PDB entry 6X10 | X-ray diffraction, 2.03 A resolution | chain A

# Chain A
Molecule: N-acetyltransferase Eis
Organism: Mycobacterium tuberculosis (strain ATCC 25618 / H37Rv)
Notes: EC 2.3.1.-
UniProt: P9WFK7 (EIS_MYCTU); residues 1-402 here = UniProt positions 1-402
Sequence (422 residues; each row starts with the number of its first residue; numbers below 1 keep their minus sign (Met-19 is residue -19)):
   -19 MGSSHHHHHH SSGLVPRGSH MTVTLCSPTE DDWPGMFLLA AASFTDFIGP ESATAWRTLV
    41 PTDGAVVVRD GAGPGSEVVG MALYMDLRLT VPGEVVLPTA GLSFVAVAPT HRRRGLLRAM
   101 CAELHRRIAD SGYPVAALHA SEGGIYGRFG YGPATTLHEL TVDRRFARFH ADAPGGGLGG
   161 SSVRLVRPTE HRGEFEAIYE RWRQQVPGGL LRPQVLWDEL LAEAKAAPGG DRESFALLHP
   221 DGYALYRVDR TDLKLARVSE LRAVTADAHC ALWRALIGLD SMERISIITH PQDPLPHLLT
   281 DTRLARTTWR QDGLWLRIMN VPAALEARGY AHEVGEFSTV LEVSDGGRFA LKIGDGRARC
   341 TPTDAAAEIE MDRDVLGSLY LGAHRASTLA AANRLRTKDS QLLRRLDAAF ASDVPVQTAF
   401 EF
Not modelled in the structure: -19 to 2, 51-55, 157-160
Differences from the reference sequence: expression tag (-19 to 0); engineered mutation Ala204 (Cys in P9WFK7)
Bound ions: Na+ site 1: Glu74, Gln185; Na+ site 2 near Glu199 (its only coordinating residue here); Na+ site 3 near Glu401 (its only coordinating residue here)
Residues lining bound ligands: haloperidol (GMJ; 4-[4-(4-chlorophenyl)-4-hydroxypiperidin-1-yl]-1-(4-fluorophenyl)butan-1-one): Trp13, Asp26, Ile28, Ala33, Trp36, Arg37, Val40, Leu63, Met65, Ser83, Phe84, Glu401, Phe402

# Overview
Bound to chain A: haloperidol. Glu74 and Gln185 coordinate Na+ site 1.
Chain A is N-acetyltransferase Eis (Mycobacterium tuberculosis (strain ATCC 25618 / H37Rv)); the structure,
Crystal structure of acetyltransferase Eis from Mycobacterium tuberculosis in complex with haloperidol, was
determined by X-ray diffraction (same publication as 6X6G, 6X6I, 6X6Y and 6X7A).
